Entry 7BKE (electron microscopy, 2.80 A resolution); this record covers chains a and F of the 9 polymer chains in the assembly.

Chain a:
Molecule: CoB--CoM heterodisulfide reductase iron-sulfur subunit A
Organism: Methanospirillum hungatei JF-1
Notes: EC 1.8.-.-
UniProtKB: Q2FKZ1 (Q2FKZ1_METHJ); residues 1-671 here = UniProt positions 1-671
Amino-acid sequence (671 residues; row label = number of the first residue in the row):
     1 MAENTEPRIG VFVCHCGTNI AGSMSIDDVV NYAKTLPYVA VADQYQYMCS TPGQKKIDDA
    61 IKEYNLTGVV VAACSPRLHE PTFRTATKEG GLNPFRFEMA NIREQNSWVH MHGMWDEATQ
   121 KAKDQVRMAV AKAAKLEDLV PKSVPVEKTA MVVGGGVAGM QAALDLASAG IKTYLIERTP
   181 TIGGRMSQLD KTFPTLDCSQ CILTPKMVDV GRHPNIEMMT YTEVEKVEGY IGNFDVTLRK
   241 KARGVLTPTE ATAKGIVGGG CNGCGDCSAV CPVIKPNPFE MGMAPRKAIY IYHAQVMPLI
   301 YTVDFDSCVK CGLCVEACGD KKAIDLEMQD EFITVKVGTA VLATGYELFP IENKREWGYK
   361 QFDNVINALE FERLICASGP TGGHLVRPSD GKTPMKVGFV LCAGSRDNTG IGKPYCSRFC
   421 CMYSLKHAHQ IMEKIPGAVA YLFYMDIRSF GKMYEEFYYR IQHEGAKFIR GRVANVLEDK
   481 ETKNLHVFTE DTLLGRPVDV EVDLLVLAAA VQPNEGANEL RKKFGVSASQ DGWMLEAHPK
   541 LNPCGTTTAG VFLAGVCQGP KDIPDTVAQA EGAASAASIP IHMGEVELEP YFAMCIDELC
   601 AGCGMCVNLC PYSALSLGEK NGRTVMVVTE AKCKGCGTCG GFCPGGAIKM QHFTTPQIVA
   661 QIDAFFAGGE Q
Unresolved in the structure: 1-6, 669-671
Disulfides: Cys-198/Cys-201
Metal / ion sites: 4Fe-4S cluster Fe site 1: Cys-14, Cys-16, Cys-49, Cys-74; 4Fe-4S cluster Fe site 2: Cys-261, Cys-264, Cys-267, Cys-318; 4Fe-4S cluster Fe site 3: Cys-271, Cys-308, Cys-311, Cys-314; 4Fe-4S cluster Fe site 4: Cys-402, Cys-416, Cys-420, Cys-421; 4Fe-4S cluster Fe site 5: Cys-600, Cys-603, Cys-606, Cys-643; 4Fe-4S cluster Fe site 6: Cys-610, Cys-633, Cys-636, Cys-639
Ligand contacts:
  - FAD (flavin-adenine dinucleotide): Val-153, Gly-154, Gly-155, Gly-156, Val-157, Ala-158, Gly-159, Ile-176, Glu-177, Arg-178, Thr-179, Gly-184, Arg-185, Met-186, Leu-189, Lys-191, Thr-192, Phe-193, Ala-343, Thr-344, Gly-345, Tyr-346, Leu-348, Ala-368, Leu-369, Glu-372, Phe-419, Tyr-423, Lys-426, His-427, Asn-514, Leu-520, Gly-555, Val-556, Lys-561, Asp-562, Ile-563, Pro-564, Thr-566
  - 4Fe-4S cluster (SF4), molecule 1: Cys-14, Cys-16, Ile-20, Gln-46, Tyr-47, Met-48, Cys-49, Ala-73, Cys-74, His-79, Phe-83, Arg-103
  - 4Fe-4S cluster (SF4), molecule 2: Val-245, Gly-260, Cys-261, Asn-262, Gly-263, Cys-264, Gly-265, Asp-266, Cys-267, Ile-289, Tyr-301, Cys-318, Lys-321, Ala-323, Ile-324
  - 4Fe-4S cluster (SF4), molecule 3: Cys-271, Pro-272, Val-273, Ala-288, Ile-289, Val-303, Cys-308, Val-309, Lys-310, Cys-311, Gly-312, Leu-313, Cys-314, Leu-326
  - 4Fe-4S cluster (SF4), molecule 4: Leu-401, Cys-402, Ser-405, Arg-406, Cys-416, Ser-417, Arg-418, Phe-419, Cys-420, Cys-421, Asp-446, Arg-448
  - 4Fe-4S cluster (SF4), molecule 5: Ala-593, Leu-609, Cys-610, Pro-611, Tyr-612, Ala-614, Leu-615, Val-628, Cys-633, Lys-634, Gly-635, Cys-636, Gly-637, Thr-638, Cys-639, Met-650
  - 4Fe-4S cluster (SF4), molecule 6: Cys-600, Ala-601, Gly-602, Cys-603, Gly-604, Met-605, Cys-606, Leu-617, Met-626, Phe-642, Cys-643, Ala-647, Ile-648

Chain F:
Molecule: F420-non-reducing hydrogenase subunit D
Organism: Methanospirillum hungatei JF-1
UniProtKB: Q2FKZ0 (Q2FKZ0_METHJ); numbering as in UniProt (aligned over 1-140)
Amino-acid sequence (140 residues; numbered 1 to 140; the number before each row is that of its first residue):
     1 MADDWKPQIL AIICNWCSYA GADLAGGARI QYPPTVRAIR VMCTGRVDML FILKAFVEGA
    61 DGVLVSGCHF GDCHYLEGNY KAAKRMFMIK NLLRNIGLDD RRFRMTFVSA SEGAKWGMVM
   121 EDVTNTIKEL GPSPIKEFKK
Unresolved in the structure: 1-3
Metal / ion sites: 2Fe-2S cluster Fe: Cys-14, Cys-43, Cys-68, Cys-73
Ligand contacts: 2Fe-2S cluster (FES): Cys-14, Trp-16, Cys-17, Met-42, Cys-43, Thr-44, Gly-67, Cys-68, Cys-73, His-74, Tyr-75, Asn-79

Chain a / chain F interface:
Residue-residue contacts - 81 pairs, chain a then chain F:
  Ser-75(a) / Tyr-19(F)
  Ser-75(a) / Asp-23(F)  hydrogen bond
  Pro-76(a) / Tyr-19(F)
  Arg-77(a) / Asn-15(F)  hydrogen bond (side chain-backbone)
  Arg-77(a) / Tyr-19(F)
  Arg-77(a) / Ala-20(F)
  Arg-77(a) / Asp-23(F)
  Asn-101(a) / Tyr-19(F)  hydrogen bond
  Asn-101(a) / Asp-23(F)  hydrogen bond
  Glu-104(a) / Ala-22(F)
  Glu-104(a) / Asp-23(F)
  Glu-104(a) / Gly-26(F)
  Gln-105(a) / Tyr-19(F)
  Gln-105(a) / Ala-22(F)
  Gln-105(a) / Asp-23(F)  hydrogen bond
  Trp-108(a) / Gly-26(F)
  Trp-108(a) / Gly-27(F)
  Trp-108(a) / Arg-29(F)
  Trp-108(a) / Gln-31(F)  hydrogen bond (backbone-side chain)
  Val-109(a) / Gly-26(F)
  Val-109(a) / Ile-30(F)
  Val-109(a) / Gln-31(F)
  Val-109(a) / Tyr-32(F)  hydrogen bond (backbone-backbone)
  His-110(a) / Tyr-32(F)  hydrogen bond (side chain-backbone)
  His-110(a) / Pro-33(F)
  His-110(a) / Pro-34(F)
  Met-111(a) / Gln-31(F)  hydrogen bond (backbone-side chain)
  His-112(a) / Gln-31(F)
  Met-114(a) / Tyr-32(F)
  Met-114(a) / Pro-34(F)
  Glu-117(a) / Pro-34(F)
  Gln-120(a) / Arg-37(F)
  Lys-121(a) / Val-36(F)  hydrogen bond (side chain-backbone)
  Lys-121(a) / Arg-37(F)
  Asp-124(a) / Arg-37(F)  salt bridge
  Met-128(a) / Ala-38(F)
  Met-128(a) / Ile-39(F)  hydrophobic
  Tyr-591(a) / Met-42(F)  hydrophobic
  Leu-609(a) / Lys-81(F)
  Pro-611(a) / Glu-77(F)
  Tyr-612(a) / His-74(F)
  Tyr-612(a) / Tyr-75(F)
  Tyr-612(a) / Leu-76(F)
  Lys-634(a) / Tyr-75(F)
  Gly-635(a) / Met-42(F)
  Cys-636(a) / Cys-43(F)
  Cys-636(a) / Arg-46(F)
  Cys-636(a) / Tyr-75(F)  hydrophobic
  Gly-637(a) / Gly-45(F)
  Gly-637(a) / Arg-46(F)
  Thr-638(a) / Gly-45(F)
  Thr-638(a) / Gly-78(F)
  Thr-638(a) / Lys-81(F)
  Thr-638(a) / Arg-85(F)  hydrogen bond (backbone-side chain)
  Gly-640(a) / Arg-46(F)
  Gly-641(a) / Arg-46(F)
  Gly-641(a) / Asp-48(F)
  Gly-641(a) / Arg-85(F)
  Phe-642(a) / Arg-85(F)
  Met-650(a) / Arg-46(F)
  Phe-653(a) / Arg-40(F)
  Phe-653(a) / Met-42(F)  hydrophobic
  Phe-653(a) / Arg-46(F)  hydrogen bond (backbone-side chain)
  Thr-654(a) / Arg-46(F)
  Thr-655(a) / Arg-46(F)  hydrogen bond
  Thr-655(a) / Phe-51(F)
  Ile-658(a) / Val-41(F)  hydrophobic
  Ile-658(a) / Arg-46(F)
  Ile-658(a) / Phe-51(F)  hydrophobic
  Val-659(a) / Phe-51(F)  hydrophobic
  Gln-661(a) / Ile-39(F)
  Asp-663(a) / Lys-54(F)  salt bridge
  Asp-663(a) / Glu-58(F)
  Phe-665(a) / Ile-9(F)
  Phe-665(a) / Leu-10(F)  hydrophobic
  Phe-665(a) / Arg-37(F)
  Phe-666(a) / Gln-8(F)
  Phe-666(a) / Ala-55(F)
  Phe-666(a) / Glu-58(F)
  Phe-666(a) / Gly-59(F)
  Phe-666(a) / Ala-60(F)
Also at the interface, not in a pair above, chain a (41 interface residues in all): Thr-547, Ile-662
Also at the interface, not in a pair above, chain F (43 interface residues in all): Ile-13, Trp-16, Ala-25

Summary:
The interface between chain a and chain F involves 41 residues on one side and 43 on the other; the contacts
include 13 hydrogen bonds and 2 salt bridges. Among the polar pairs are Asp-124(a)/Arg-37(F),
Asp-663(a)/Lys-54(F) and Ser-75(a)/Asp-23(F).
Chain a is CoB--CoM heterodisulfide reductase iron-sulfur subunit A and chain F is F420-non-reducing
hydrogenase subunit D, both from Methanospirillum hungatei JF-1; the structure, Formate dehydrogenase -
heterodisulfide reductase - formylmethanofuran dehydrogenase complex from Methanospirillum hungatei
(heterodisulfide reductase core and ..., was determined by electron microscopy together with 7BKB, 7BKC and
7BKD from the same study.
